Entry 4KZE (X-ray diffraction, 2.40 A resolution); this record covers chains H and L of the 3 polymer chains in the assembly.

[Chain H]
Molecule: BL3-6 Fab antibody, heavy chain
Source organism: Mus musculus
Notes: antibody fragment or engineered binder
Chain sequence (232 residues; numbered 1 to 232; the number before each row is that of its first residue):
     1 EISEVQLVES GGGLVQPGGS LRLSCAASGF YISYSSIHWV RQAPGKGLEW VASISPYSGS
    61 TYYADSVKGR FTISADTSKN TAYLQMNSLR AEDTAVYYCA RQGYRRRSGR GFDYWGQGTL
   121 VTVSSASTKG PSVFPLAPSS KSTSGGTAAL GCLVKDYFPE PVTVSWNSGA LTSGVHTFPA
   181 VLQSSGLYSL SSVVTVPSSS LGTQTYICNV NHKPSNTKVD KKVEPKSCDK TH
Not modelled in the structure: 1-3, 229-232
Cystine bridges: C25-C99, C152-C208

[Chain L]
Molecule: BL3-6 Fab antibody, light chain
Source organism: Mus musculus
Notes: antibody fragment or engineered binder
Chain sequence (215 residues; row label = number of the first residue in the row):
     1 SDIQMTQSPS SLSASVGDRV TITCRASQSV SSAVAWYQQK PGKAPKLLIY SASSLYSGVP
    61 SRFSGSRSGT DFTLTISSLQ PEDFATYYCQ QSYSFPSTFG QGTKVEIKRT VAAPSVFIFP
   121 PSDEQLKSGT ASVVCLLNNF YPREAKVQWK VDNALQSGNS QESVTEQDSK DSTYSLSSTL
   181 TLSKADYEKH KVYACEVTHQ GLSSPVTKSF NRGEC
Cystine bridges: C24-C89, C135-C195

[Chain H / chain L interface]
Inter-chain disulfides: C228(H)-C215(L)
Pairs across the interface - 73 pairs, chain H then chain L:
  V40(H) - F99(L)  hydrophobic
  Q42(H) - Q39(L)  hydrogen bond
  Q42(H) - Y88(L)  hydrogen bond
  K46(H) - Y88(L)
  G47(H) - Y88(L)
  L48(H) - P45(L)  hydrophobic
  L48(H) - Y88(L)  hydrophobic
  L48(H) - F99(L)
  W50(H) - F95(L)  hydrophobic
  W50(H) - P96(L)  hydrophobic
  W50(H) - S97(L)
  W50(H) - F99(L)
  S53(H) - F95(L)
  Y62(H) - F95(L)  hydrophobic
  D65(H) - D2(L)
  Y98(H) - Q39(L)  hydrogen bond
  Y98(H) - K43(L)  hydrogen bond (side chain-backbone)
  Y98(H) - A44(L)  hydrophobic
  R107(H) - Y50(L)  hydrogen bond (backbone-side chain)
  R107(H) - S57(L)  hydrogen bond
  S108(H) - Y50(L)
  G109(H) - Y50(L)
  G109(H) - S51(L)
  R110(H) - S92(L)  hydrogen bond (side chain-backbone)
  R110(H) - Y93(L)  hydrogen bond (side chain-backbone)
  G111(H) - Y37(L)
  F112(H) - Y37(L)  hydrogen bond (backbone-side chain)
  F112(H) - L47(L)
  F112(H) - Q90(L)
  D113(H) - L47(L)
  D113(H) - Y56(L)
  W115(H) - Y37(L)
  W115(H) - A44(L)  hydrophobic
  W115(H) - P45(L)
  W115(H) - F99(L)  hydrophobic
  G116(H) - A44(L)
  F134(H) - S122(L)
  F134(H) - E124(L)
  F134(H) - Q125(L)
  P135(H) - S122(L)
  P135(H) - E124(L)
  L136(H) - F119(L)
  A137(H) - F119(L)
  S140(H) - C215(L)  hydrogen bond (side chain-backbone)
  S144(H) - S115(L)
  S144(H) - V116(L)  hydrogen bond (side chain-backbone)
  S144(H) - F117(L)
  S144(H) - K208(L)
  T147(H) - F117(L)
  A149(H) - F117(L)  hydrophobic
  A149(H) - F119(L)
  L153(H) - S132(L)
  K155(H) - Q125(L)
  K155(H) - S132(L)
  H176(H) - N138(L)  hydrogen bond
  H176(H) - N139(L)  hydrogen bond
  H176(H) - S175(L)  hydrogen bond
  F178(H) - L136(L)  hydrophobic
  F178(H) - S163(L)
  F178(H) - T165(L)
  F178(H) - S175(L)
  F178(H) - L176(L)  hydrophobic
  F178(H) - S177(L)
  P179(H) - S163(L)  hydrogen bond (backbone-side chain)
  P179(H) - V164(L)
  V181(H) - Q161(L)
  V181(H) - E162(L)
  L182(H) - Q161(L)  hydrogen bond (backbone-side chain)
  Q183(H) - Q161(L)
  S191(H) - S177(L)
  V193(H) - L136(L)  hydrophobic
  T195(H) - N138(L)
  C228(H) - C215(L)  disulfide
Also at the interface, not in a pair above, chain H (50 interface residues in all): H38, E49, Y63, A64, Y114, T143, G145, A148, L150, T177, K226
Also at the interface, not in a pair above, chain L (47 interface residues in all): A33, A35, Q101, D123, T130, V134, D168

[Summary]
The interface between chain H and chain L involves 50 residues on one side and 47 on the other, with 1
disulfide bond and 16 hydrogen bonds. Among the polar pairs are Q42(H)-Q39(L), Q42(H)-Y88(L) and
Y98(H)-Q39(L).
Here chain H is BL3-6 Fab antibody, heavy chain and chain L is BL3-6 Fab antibody, light chain, both from Mus
musculus. Entry 4KZE (Crystal structure of an RNA aptamer in complex with Fab) was determined by X-ray
diffraction (same publication as 4KZD, 4Q9Q and 4Q9R).
